3GZX - chains A and B; structure by X-ray diffraction, 1.58 A resolution.

== Chain A ==
Molecule: Biphenyl dioxygenase subunit alpha
From: Comamonas testosteroni
Notes: EC 1.14.12.18
UniProt: Q46372 (BPHA_COMTE); residue numbers follow UniProt; this construct covers 1-457
Sequence (457 residues; each row starts with the number of its first residue):
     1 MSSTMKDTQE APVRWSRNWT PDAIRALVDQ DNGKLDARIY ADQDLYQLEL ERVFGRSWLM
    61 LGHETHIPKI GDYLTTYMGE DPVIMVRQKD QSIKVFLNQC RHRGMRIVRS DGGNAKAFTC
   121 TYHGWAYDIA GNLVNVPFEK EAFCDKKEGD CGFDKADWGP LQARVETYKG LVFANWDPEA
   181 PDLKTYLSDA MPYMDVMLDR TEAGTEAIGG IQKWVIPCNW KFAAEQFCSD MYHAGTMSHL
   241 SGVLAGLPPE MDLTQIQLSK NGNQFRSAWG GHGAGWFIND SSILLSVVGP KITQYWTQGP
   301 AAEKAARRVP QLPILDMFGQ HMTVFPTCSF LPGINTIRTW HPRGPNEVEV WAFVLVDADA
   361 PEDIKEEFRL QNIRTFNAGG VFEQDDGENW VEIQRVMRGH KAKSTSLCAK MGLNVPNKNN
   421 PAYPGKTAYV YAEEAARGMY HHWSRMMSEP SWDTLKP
Disordered / not traced: 1-17
Curated features (UniProtKB/Swiss-Prot):
  - binding site ([2Fe-2S] cluster): Cys100, His102, Cys120, His123
  - binding site (Fe cation): His233, His239
Bound ions: 2Fe-2S cluster Fe: Cys100, His102, Cys120, His123; Fe2+: His233, His239, Asp386
Ligand contacts:
  - biphenyl (BNL): Gln226, Phe227, Asp230, Met231, His233, Ala234, Ile283, Val287, Gly319, His321, Leu331, Ile334, Phe376
  - 2Fe-2S cluster (FES): Cys100, His102, Arg103, Gly104, Met105, Cys120, Tyr122, His123, Gly124, Trp125
What the authors report for this chain:
  - Fe2+ coordination: His233, His239, Asp386
  - binding site for biphenyl: Gln226, Phe227, Asp230, Met231, His233, Ala234, Ile283, Val287, Gly319, His321, Leu331, Ile334, Phe376
  - conformationally variable residues: Ile283
  - specificity-determining residues: Gly319 (proposed by the authors, not directly observed)
  - specificity-determining residues: Met231
  - mutagenesis - M231A (4- to 6-fold), M231T (4- to 6-fold): decreased catalytic activity on biphenyl
  - mutagenesis - M231A, M231T: increased catalytic activity

== Chain B ==
Molecule: Biphenyl dioxygenase subunit beta
From: Comamonas testosteroni
Notes: EC 1.14.12.18
UniProt: Q46373 (BPHE_COMTE); residue numbers follow UniProt; this construct covers 1-186
Sequence (186 residues; row label = number of the first residue in the row):
     1 MISTPLSKEF EWPAKPVSLE LQHQVEQFYY REAQLLDHHA FQAWFALLAE DIHYWMPIRT
    61 VRTAREQGLE YVPAGANAHF DDTHATMYGR IRQKTSDLNW AEDPPSRTRH LVSNVIVREM
   121 DTPGTLEVAS AFLLYRSRLE RQVDVFAGER RDVLRIADNP LGFQIAKRTI ILDQSTVLAN
   181 NLSVFF

== How chain A and chain B interact ==
Pairs across the interface - 80 pairs, chain A then chain B:
  Tyr73(A) - Glu66(B)
  Arg109(A) - Val61(B)
  Ser110(A) - Val61(B)  hydrogen bond (side chain-backbone)
  Ser110(A) - Arg62(B)
  Ser110(A) - Thr63(B)
  Asp111(A) - Thr60(B)
  Asp111(A) - Val61(B)  hydrogen bond (side chain-backbone)
  Gly112(A) - Arg62(B)  hydrogen bond (backbone-side chain)
  Gly112(A) - Glu66(B)
  Gly113(A) - Glu66(B)
  Asn114(A) - Arg65(B)  hydrogen bond (backbone-side chain)
  Asn114(A) - Glu66(B)  hydrogen bond (backbone-side chain)
  Ala115(A) - Arg65(B)
  Ile208(A) - Ala76(B)  hydrophobic
  Ile208(A) - Asn77(B)
  Gly209(A) - Val72(B)
  Gly209(A) - Ala76(B)
  Gly209(A) - Asn77(B)  hydrogen bond (backbone-backbone)
  Gly210(A) - Val72(B)
  Gly210(A) - Asn77(B)  hydrogen bond (backbone-side chain)
  Gln212(A) - His79(B)  hydrogen bond
  Lys213(A) - Thr176(B)
  Lys213(A) - Val177(B)  hydrogen bond (backbone-backbone)
  Trp214(A) - Val177(B)
  Trp214(A) - Asn180(B)  hydrogen bond (side chain-backbone)
  Val215(A) - Val177(B)  hydrogen bond (backbone-backbone)
  Val215(A) - Leu178(B)
  Val215(A) - Ala179(B)
  Val215(A) - Asn180(B)  hydrogen bond (backbone-backbone)
  Pro217(A) - Asn180(B)
  Met237(A) - Trp100(B)  hydrogen bond (backbone-side chain)
  Ser238(A) - Trp100(B)
  Ser241(A) - Gln93(B)  hydrogen bond
  Ser241(A) - Ser96(B)
  Ser241(A) - Leu98(B)  hydrogen bond (side chain-backbone)
  Ser241(A) - Asn99(B)
  Gly242(A) - Gln93(B)
  Leu244(A) - Arg92(B)
  Leu244(A) - Ser96(B)
  Ala245(A) - Gly89(B)
  Leu247(A) - Arg92(B)  hydrogen bond (backbone-side chain)
  Pro248(A) - Arg92(B)  hydrogen bond (backbone-side chain)
  Pro249(A) - Tyr88(B)
  Pro249(A) - Arg92(B)
  Met251(A) - Arg92(B)  hydrogen bond (backbone-side chain)
  Leu253(A) - Leu98(B)  hydrophobic
  Arg369(A) - Gly75(B)
  Arg369(A) - Ala76(B)  hydrogen bond (side chain-backbone)
  Arg369(A) - Asp81(B)  salt bridge
  Leu370(A) - Asp81(B)
  Ile373(A) - Asn77(B)
  Ile373(A) - Ala78(B)
  Ile373(A) - His79(B)
  Ile373(A) - Asp81(B)
  Ile373(A) - Arg90(B)
  Asn377(A) - Ala78(B)  hydrogen bond (side chain-backbone)
  Asn377(A) - His79(B)
  Ala378(A) - Asn181(B)
  Ala378(A) - Leu182(B)  hydrogen bond (backbone-backbone)
  Gly379(A) - Arg90(B)  hydrogen bond (backbone-side chain)
  Gly379(A) - Leu182(B)
  Val381(A) - Gln93(B)  hydrogen bond (backbone-side chain)
  Gln384(A) - Gln93(B)
  Gln384(A) - Lys94(B)  hydrogen bond
  Gln384(A) - Asn99(B)  hydrogen bond
  Gln384(A) - Ala101(B)
  Gln384(A) - Asn181(B)
  Gln384(A) - Ser183(B)
  Asp385(A) - Gln93(B)
  Asp385(A) - Asn99(B)  hydrogen bond
  Asp385(A) - Trp100(B)  hydrogen bond (side chain-backbone)
  Asp385(A) - Ala101(B)  hydrogen bond (side chain-backbone)
  Glu388(A) - Trp100(B)
  Glu388(A) - Ala101(B)
  Glu388(A) - Arg138(B)  salt bridge
  Glu388(A) - Leu139(B)
  Val391(A) - Asn180(B)
  Glu392(A) - Leu139(B)
  Arg395(A) - Leu139(B)
  Arg395(A) - Gln142(B)  hydrogen bond
Interface residues without a listed pair, chain A (48 interface residues in all): Ile211, Ile216, Leu240, Asp252, Glu349, Ala352, Val354, Arg374
Interface residues without a listed pair, chain B (39 interface residues in all): Ile58, Phe80, Thr86, Ser175

== Summary ==
The interface between chain A and chain B involves 48 residues on one side and 39 on the other, with 29
hydrogen bonds and 2 salt bridges. Polar pairs include Arg369(A)-Asp81(B), Glu388(A)-Arg138(B) and
Ser110(A)-Val61(B). From the paper: a binding site for biphenyl at Gln226(A), Phe227(A) and Asp230(A) among
others; M231A and M231T of chain A reduce catalytic activity on biphenyl.
Chain A is Biphenyl dioxygenase subunit alpha and chain B is Biphenyl dioxygenase subunit beta, both from
Comamonas testosteroni; the structure, Crystal Structure of the Biphenyl Dioxygenase in complex with Biphenyl
from Comamonas testosteroni Sp. Strain B-356, was determined by X-ray diffraction, deposited together with
3GZY.
